PDB entry 8T08 | electron microscopy, 3.00 A resolution | chains E and F of the 34 polymer chains in the assembly

# Chain E
Name: Proteasome subunit alpha type-5
Source organism: Saccharomyces cerevisiae S288C
Notes: EC 3.4.25.1
UniProtKB: P32379 (PSA5_YEAST); residue numbers follow UniProt; this construct covers 1-260
Sequence (260 residues; each row starts with the number of its first residue):
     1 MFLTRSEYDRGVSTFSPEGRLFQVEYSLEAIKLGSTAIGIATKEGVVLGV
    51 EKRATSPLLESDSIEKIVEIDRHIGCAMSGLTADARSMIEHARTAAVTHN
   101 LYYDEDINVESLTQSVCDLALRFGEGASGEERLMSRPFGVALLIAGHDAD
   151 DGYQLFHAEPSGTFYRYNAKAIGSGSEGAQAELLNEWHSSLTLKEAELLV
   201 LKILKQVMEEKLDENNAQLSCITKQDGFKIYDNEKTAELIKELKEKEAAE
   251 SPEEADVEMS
Unresolved in the structure: 127-131, 248-260

# Chain F
Name: Proteasome subunit alpha type-6
Source organism: Saccharomyces cerevisiae S288C
Notes: EC 3.4.25.1
UniProtKB: P40302 (PSA6_YEAST); numbering as in UniProt (aligned over 1-234)
Sequence (234 residues; numbered 1 to 234; the number before each row is that of its first residue):
     1 MFRNNYDGDTVTFSPTGRLFQVEYALEAIKQGSVTVGLRSNTHAVLVALK
    51 RNADELSSYQKKIIKCDEHMGLSLAGLAPDARVLSNYLRQQCNYSSLVFN
   101 RKLAVERAGHLLCDKAQKNTQSYGGRPYGVGLLIIGYDKSGAHLLEFQPS
   151 GNVTELYGTAIGARSQGAKTYLERTLDTFIKIDGNPDELIKAGVEAISQS
   201 LRDESLTVDNLSIAIVGKDTPFTIYDGEAVAKYI
Cystine bridges: C66-C92
UniProt features mapped onto this chain:
  - modified residue: S14 (Phosphoserine)
  - cross-link: K191 (Glycyl lysine isopeptide (Lys-Gly) (interchain with G-Cter in ubiquitin))

# Chain E / chain F interface
Contacting residue pairs - 52 pairs, chain E then chain F:
  F2(E) - M1(F)  hydrophobic
  T4(E) - N4(F)  hydrogen bond
  S13(E) - Q21(F)
  S13(E) - G124(F)  hydrogen bond (side chain-backbone)
  S13(E) - R126(F)
  T14(E) - G8(F)  hydrogen bond (side chain-backbone)
  T14(E) - Q21(F)
  F15(E) - Q21(F)  hydrogen bond (backbone-side chain)
  F15(E) - Y24(F)
  F15(E) - L77(F)  hydrophobic
  F15(E) - R126(F)
  F15(E) - P127(F)
  S16(E) - Y24(F)
  P17(E) - R3(F)
  P17(E) - Y24(F)
  E18(E) - E27(F)
  E18(E) - A28(F)
  E18(E) - Q31(F)  hydrogen bond (backbone-side chain)
  G19(E) - Y24(F)
  G19(E) - A28(F)
  R20(E) - Q31(F)
  L21(E) - L77(F)  hydrophobic
  Q114(E) - R82(F)  hydrogen bond
  D118(E) - R82(F)  salt bridge
  L121(E) - P79(F)  hydrophobic
  L121(E) - V83(F)  hydrophobic
  E125(E) - V83(F)
  E125(E) - K115(F)  salt bridge
  E125(E) - Y128(F)  hydrogen bond
  G126(E) - V83(F)
  S161(E) - P79(F)
  T163(E) - Q60(F)
  T163(E) - A78(F)
  F164(E) - Q60(F)
  Y165(E) - R51(F)
  Y165(E) - A53(F)  hydrophobic
  Y165(E) - S58(F)
  Y165(E) - Q60(F)
  R166(E) - L56(F)
  R166(E) - S57(F)
  R166(E) - S58(F)  hydrogen bond (backbone-backbone)
  Y167(E) - A53(F)
  Y167(E) - L56(F)
  Y167(E) - S57(F)
  N168(E) - L56(F)  hydrogen bond (backbone-backbone)
  A169(E) - L56(F)
  Q180(E) - D54(F)  hydrogen bond
  Q180(E) - L56(F)
  L184(E) - D54(F)
  L184(E) - E55(F)
  L184(E) - L56(F)  hydrophobic
  W187(E) - L56(F)  hydrophobic
Also at the interface, not in a pair above, chain E (29 interface residues in all): R5, L183
Also at the interface, not in a pair above, chain F (32 interface residues in all): D7, A25, N52, G125, G129

# Summary
29 residues of chain E face 32 of chain F across their interface; the contacts include 10 hydrogen bonds and 2
salt bridges. Among the polar pairs are D118(E)-R82(F), E125(E)-K115(F) and T4(E)-N4(F).
Chain E is Proteasome subunit alpha type-5 and chain F is Proteasome subunit alpha type-6, both from
Saccharomyces cerevisiae S288C; the structure, Preholo-Proteasome from Pre1-1 Pre4-1 Double Mutant, was
determined by electron microscopy (same publication as 8T0M).
